Entry 6ZB1 (X-ray diffraction, 1.60 A resolution); this record covers chain AAA.

== Chain AAA ==
Name: Bromodomain-containing protein 2
From: Homo sapiens
Reference sequence: P25440 (BRD2_HUMAN); residues 344-455 here = UniProt positions 344-455
Chain sequence (115 residues; each row starts with the number of its first residue):
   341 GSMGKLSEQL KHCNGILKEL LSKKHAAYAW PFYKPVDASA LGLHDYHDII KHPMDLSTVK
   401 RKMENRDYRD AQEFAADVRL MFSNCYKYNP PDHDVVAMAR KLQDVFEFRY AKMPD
Not modelled in the structure: 341-343
Construct notes: expression tag (341-343)
Small-molecule neighbours: QCZ (N5-cyclopropyl-N3-methyl-2-oxidanylidene-1-(phenylmethyl)pyridine-3,5-dicarboxamide): Trp-370, Pro-371, Phe-372, Val-376, Leu-381, Leu-383, Tyr-386, Tyr-428, Asn-429, Pro-430, His-433, Asp-434, Val-435, Met-438

== Overview ==
Bound to chain AAA: compound QCZ.
Chain AAA is Bromodomain-containing protein 2 (Homo sapiens); the structure, C-terminal bromodomain of human
BRD2 with GSK620, was determined by X-ray diffraction together with 6ZB0, 6ZB2 and 6ZB3 from the same study.
